Entry 5COB (X-ray diffraction, 2.65 A resolution); this record covers chains A and B.

# Chain A (and B)
Molecule: Iridoid synthase
From: Catharanthus roseus
Notes: EC 1.3.1.99; chain B of this document is another copy of the same molecule, construct and numbering; everything in this record applies to it too
Reference sequence: K7WDL7 (IRIS_CATRO); residue numbers follow UniProt; this construct covers 26-388
Amino-acid sequence (365 residues; row label = number of the first residue in the row):
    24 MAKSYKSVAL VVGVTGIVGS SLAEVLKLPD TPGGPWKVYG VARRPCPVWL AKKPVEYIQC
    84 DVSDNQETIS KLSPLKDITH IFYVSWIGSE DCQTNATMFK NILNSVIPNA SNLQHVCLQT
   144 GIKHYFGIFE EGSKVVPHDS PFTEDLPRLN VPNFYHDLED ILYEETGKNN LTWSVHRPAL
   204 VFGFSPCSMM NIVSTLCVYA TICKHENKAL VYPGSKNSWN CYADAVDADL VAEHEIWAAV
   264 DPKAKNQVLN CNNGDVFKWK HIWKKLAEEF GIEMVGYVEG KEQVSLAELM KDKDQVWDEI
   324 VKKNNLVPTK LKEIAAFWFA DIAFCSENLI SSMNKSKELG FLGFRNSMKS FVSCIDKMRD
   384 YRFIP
Construct notes: expression tag (24-25)
Small-molecule neighbours:
  - NADP (NAP; NADP nicotinamide-adenine-dinucleotide phosphate): Gly-36, Val-37, Thr-38, Gly-39, Ile-40, Val-41, Ala-65, Arg-66, Arg-67, Cys-83, Asp-84, Val-85, Ser-86, Val-107, Ser-108, Trp-109, Ile-110, Met-121, Gln-142, Thr-143, Gly-144, Phe-177, Tyr-178, Pro-201, Ala-202, Leu-203, Val-204, Cys-210, Ser-211, Met-212, Met-213, Phe-342
  - (2E,6E)-2,6-dimethylocta-2,6-dienedial (XOG): Gly-144, Ile-145, Lys-146, Phe-149, Tyr-178, Met-213, Phe-342, Ile-345, Ala-346, Ser-349, Leu-352

# Chain A / chain B interface
Pairs across the interface - 37 pairs, chain A then chain B:
  Asp-162(A) with Lys-281(B), salt bridge; Lys-283(B), salt bridge
  Ser-163(A) with Tyr-245(B), hydrogen bond; Lys-281(B), hydrogen bond (backbone-side chain); His-284(B)
  Pro-164(A) with Val-279(B)
  Tyr-245(A) with Ser-163(B), hydrogen bond; Asn-351(B); Leu-352(B), hydrogen bond (side chain-backbone); Ile-353(B), hydrogen bond (side chain-backbone)
  Gly-277(A) with Gly-277(B); Lys-360(B), hydrogen bond (backbone-side chain)
  Asp-278(A) with Asn-357(B), hydrogen bond
  Val-279(A) with Pro-164(B)
  Lys-281(A) with Asp-162(B), salt bridge; Ser-163(B), hydrogen bond; Asn-351(B), hydrogen bond
  Lys-283(A) with Asp-162(B), salt bridge
  His-284(A) with Ser-163(B); Pro-164(B)
  Asn-351(A) with Tyr-245(B), hydrogen bond; Lys-281(B), hydrogen bond
  Leu-352(A) with Tyr-245(B), hydrogen bond (backbone-side chain)
  Ile-353(A) with Tyr-245(B), hydrogen bond (backbone-side chain)
  Asn-357(A) with Asp-278(B), hydrogen bond; Asn-369(B), hydrogen bond
  Lys-360(A) with Gly-277(B), hydrogen bond (side chain-backbone); Phe-367(B)
  Glu-361(A) with Phe-367(B); Asn-369(B); Lys-372(B), salt bridge
  Leu-365(A) with Leu-365(B), hydrophobic
  Phe-367(A) with Lys-360(B); Glu-361(B)
  Asn-369(A) with Asn-357(B), hydrogen bond; Glu-361(B)
  Lys-372(A) with Glu-361(B), salt bridge
Interface residues without a listed pair, chain A (25 interface residues in all): Asn-243, Asn-276, Phe-280, Arg-368, Ser-370
Interface residues without a listed pair, chain B (25 interface residues in all): Asn-243, Asn-276, Phe-280, Arg-368, Ser-370

# In short
Chain A and chain B each contribute 25 residues to their interface; the contacts include 17 hydrogen bonds and
6 salt bridges. Polar pairs include Asp-162(A)/Lys-281(B), Asp-162(A)/Lys-283(B) and Glu-361(A)/Lys-372(B).
Chain A binds NADP and (2E,6E)-2,6-dimethylocta-2,6-dienedial.
Both chains are Iridoid synthase (Catharanthus roseus). Entry 5COB (Crystal structure of iridoid synthase in
complex with NADP+ and 8-oxogeranial at 2.65-angstrom resolution) was determined by X-ray diffraction (same
publication as 5COA).
